Entry 2GAF (X-ray diffraction, 2.40 A resolution); this record covers chains A and D.

[Chain A]
Name: Cap-specific mRNA (nucleoside-2'-O-)-methyltransferase
Source organism: Vaccinia virus
Notes: EC 2.1.1.57
UniProtKB: P07617 (PAP2_VACCV); residues 1-297 here = UniProt positions 1-297
Sequence (297 residues; row label = number of the first residue in the row):
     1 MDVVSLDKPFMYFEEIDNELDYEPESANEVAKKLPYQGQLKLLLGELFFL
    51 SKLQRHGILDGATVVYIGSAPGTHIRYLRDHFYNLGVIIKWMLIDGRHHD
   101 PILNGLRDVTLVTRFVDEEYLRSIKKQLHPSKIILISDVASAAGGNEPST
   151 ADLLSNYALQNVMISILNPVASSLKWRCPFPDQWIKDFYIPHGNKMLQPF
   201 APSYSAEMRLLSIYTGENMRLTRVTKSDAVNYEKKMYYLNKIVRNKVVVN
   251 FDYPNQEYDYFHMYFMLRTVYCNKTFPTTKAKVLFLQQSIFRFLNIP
Unresolved in the structure: 27-31, 142-147
Modified / non-standard residues: Mse1, Mse11, Mse92, Mse163, Mse196, Mse208, Mse219, Mse236, Mse263, Mse266 (selenomethionine; parent Met)
Construct notes: modified residue (1, 11, 92, 163, 196, 208, 219, 236, 263, 266); engineered mutation Ala140 (Arg in P07617), Ala142 (Lys in P07617), Ala143 (Arg in P07617)

[Chain D]
Name: Poly(A) polymerase catalytic subunit
Source organism: Vaccinia virus
Notes: EC 2.7.7.19; engineered mutation(s): L36S
UniProtKB: P23371 (PAP1_VACCV); residue numbers follow UniProt; this construct covers 11-479
Sequence (469 residues; numbered 11 to 479; the number before each row is that of its first residue):
    11 PNITLKIIETYLGRVPSVNEYHMLKSQARNIQKITVFNKDIFVSLVKKNK
    61 KRFFSDVNTSASEIKDRILSYFSKQTQTYNIGKLFTIIELQSVLVTTYTD
   111 ILGVLTIKAPNVISSKISYNVTSMEELARDMLNSMNVAVIDKAKVMGRHN
   161 VSSLVKNVNKLMEEYLRRHNKSCICYGSYSLYLINPNIRYGDIDILQTNS
   211 RTFLIDLAFLIKFITGNNIILSKIPYLRNYMVIKDENDNHIIDSFNIRQD
   261 TMNVVPKIFIDNIYIVDPTFQLLNMIKMFSQIDRLEDLSKDPEKFNARMA
   311 TMLEYVRYTHGIVFDGKRNNMPMKCIIDENNRIVTVTTKDYFSFKKCLVY
   361 LDENVLSSDILDLNADTSCDFESVTNSVYLIHDNIMYTYFSNTILLSDKG
   411 KVHEISARGLCAHILLYQMLTSGEYKQCLSDLLNSMMNRDKIPIYSHTER
   461 DKKPGRHGFINIEKDIIVF
Unresolved in the structure: 11, 121-131, 151-160
Construct notes: variant Ser36 (Leu in P23371)

[Interface between chain A and chain D]
Pairs across the interface (56):
  Mse11(A) - Asp376(D)
  Tyr12(A) - Asn374(D)
  Tyr12(A) - Asp376(D)  hydrogen bond
  Glu15(A) - Asn374(D)
  Phe48(A) - Asp376(D)
  Lys52(A) - Leu371(D)
  Lys52(A) - Asp376(D)  salt bridge
  Arg55(A) - Thr377(D)  hydrogen bond (side chain-backbone)
  Arg55(A) - Ser378(D)  hydrogen bond (side chain-backbone)
  Arg55(A) - Asp380(D)
  Arg55(A) - Val388(D)
  His56(A) - Ser367(D)
  His56(A) - Ile370(D)
  Gly57(A) - Arg238(D)  hydrogen bond (backbone-side chain)
  Asp60(A) - Lys233(D)  salt bridge
  Asp60(A) - Arg238(D)  salt bridge
  Asp60(A) - Asn239(D)  hydrogen bond (side chain-backbone)
  Gly61(A) - Lys233(D)
  Gly61(A) - Phe479(D)
  Tyr83(A) - Glu99(D)
  Tyr83(A) - Arg211(D)  hydrogen bond
  Gly86(A) - Arg211(D)  hydrogen bond (backbone-side chain)
  Ile88(A) - Lys233(D)
  Ile88(A) - Phe479(D)  hydrophobic
  Asn104(A) - His32(D)
  Asn104(A) - Ser36(D)  hydrogen bond (backbone-side chain)
  Gly105(A) - Met33(D)
  Gly105(A) - Ser36(D)
  Gly105(A) - Gln37(D)  hydrogen bond (backbone-side chain)
  Gly105(A) - Phe95(D)
  Arg107(A) - Phe95(D)
  Arg107(A) - Glu99(D)  salt bridge
  Arg107(A) - Ile477(D)
  Gln127(A) - Arg466(D)
  Leu128(A) - Arg466(D)  hydrogen bond (backbone-side chain)
  His129(A) - Arg466(D)  hydrogen bond (backbone-side chain)
  Pro130(A) - Gly465(D)
  Pro130(A) - Arg466(D)
  Ser131(A) - Arg466(D)  hydrogen bond
  His192(A) - Asp372(D)  salt bridge
  Asn194(A) - Leu371(D)  hydrogen bond (side chain-backbone)
  Asn194(A) - Asp372(D)
  Asn194(A) - Asn374(D)
  Leu211(A) - Leu371(D)
  Ile213(A) - Asn364(D)
  Ile213(A) - Ser367(D)
  Ile213(A) - Ser368(D)  hydrogen bond (backbone-side chain)
  Ile213(A) - Leu371(D)  hydrophobic
  Tyr214(A) - Asn364(D)
  Thr215(A) - Asn364(D)  hydrogen bond (backbone-side chain)
  Arg268(A) - Thr377(D)
  Thr269(A) - Asp376(D)
  Tyr271(A) - Arg258(D)
  Tyr271(A) - Asp260(D)
  Cys272(A) - Asp260(D)
  Asn273(A) - Gln259(D)
Also at the interface, not in a pair above, chain A (40 interface residues in all): Gln54, Thr63, Leu85, Val87, Lys90, Leu106, Lys132, Thr275
Also at the interface, not in a pair above, chain D (37 interface residues in all): Thr96, Leu237, Met241, Asn256, Asn263, Glu363, Val365, Pro464

[In short]
40 residues of chain A face 37 of chain D across their interface, with 15 hydrogen bonds and 5 salt bridges.
Among the polar pairs are Lys52(A)-Asp376(D), Asp60(A)-Lys233(D) and Asp60(A)-Arg238(D).
Here chain A is Cap-specific mRNA (nucleoside-2'-O-)-methyltransferase and chain D is Poly(A) polymerase
catalytic subunit, both from Vaccinia virus. Entry 2GAF (Crystal Structure of the Vaccinia Polyadenylate
Polymerase Heterodimer (apo form)) was determined by X-ray diffraction.
